Entry 1VYW (X-ray diffraction, 2.30 A resolution); this record covers chains A and B.

# Chain A
Name: Cell division protein kinase 2
From: Homo sapiens
Notes: EC 2.7.1.37
UniProt: P24941 (CDK2_HUMAN); residues 1-298 here = UniProt positions 1-298
Chain sequence (309 residues; each row starts with the number of its first residue; numbers below 1 keep their minus sign (Gly-4 is residue -4)):
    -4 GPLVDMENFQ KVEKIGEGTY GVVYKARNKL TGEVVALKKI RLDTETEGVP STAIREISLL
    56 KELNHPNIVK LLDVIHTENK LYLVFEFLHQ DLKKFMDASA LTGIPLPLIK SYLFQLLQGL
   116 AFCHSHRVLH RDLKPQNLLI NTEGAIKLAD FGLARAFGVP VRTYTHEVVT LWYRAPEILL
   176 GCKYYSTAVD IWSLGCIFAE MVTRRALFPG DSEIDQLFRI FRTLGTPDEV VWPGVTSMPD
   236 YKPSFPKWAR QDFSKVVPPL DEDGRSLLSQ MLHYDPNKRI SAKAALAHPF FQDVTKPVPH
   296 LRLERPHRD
Not modelled in the structure: -4, 299-304
Residues lining bound ligands: pnu-292137 inhibitor (292; N-(3-cyclopropyl-1H-pyrazol-5-yl)-2-(2-naphthyl)acetamide): Glu8, Lys9, Ile10, Val18, Ala31, Phe80, Glu81, Phe82, Leu83, His84, Gln85, Asp86, Lys89, Leu134, Ala144
Curated features (UniProtKB/Swiss-Prot):
  - active site: Asp127 (Proton acceptor)
  - binding site (ATP): Ile10 to Val18, Lys33, Glu81 to Leu83, Asp86, Lys129 to Asn132, Asp145
  - binding site (Mg(2+)): Asn132, Asp145
  - site (CDK7 binding): Lys9, Lys88, Lys89, Leu166
  - modified residue: Met1 (N-acetylmethionine), Lys6 (N6-acetyllysine), Thr14 (Phosphothreonine), Tyr15 (Phosphotyrosine), Tyr19 (Phosphotyrosine), Thr160 (Phosphothreonine)
  - natural variant: Pro45 (P45L: In a glioblastoma multiforme sample)
  - mutagenesis: Lys9 (K9F: Reduced phosphorylation by CAK), Thr14 (T14A: 2-fold increase in activity), Tyr15 (Y15F: 2-fold increase in activity), Lys88 to Lys89 (Reduced phosphorylation by CAK), Thr160 (T160A: Abolishes activity), Leu166 (L166R: Reduced phosphorylation by CAK and reduced kinase activity)

# Chain B
Name: Cyclin A2
From: Homo sapiens
Notes: fragment: c-terminal portion, residues 174-432
UniProt: P20248 (CGA2_HUMAN); residue numbers follow UniProt; this construct covers 174-432
Chain sequence (265 residues; numbered 168 to 432; the number before each row is that of its first residue):
   168 GPLGSNEVPD YHEDIHTYLR EMEVKCKPKV GYMKKQPDIT NSMRAILVDW LVEVGEEYKL
   228 QNETLHLAVN YIDRFLSSMS VLRGKLQLVG TAAMLLASKF EEIYPPEVAE FVYITDDTYT
   288 KKQVLRMEHL VLKVLTFDLA APTVNQFLTQ YFLHQQPANC KVESLAMFLG ELSLIDADPY
   348 LKYLPSVIAG AAFHLALYTV TGQSWPESLI RKTGYTLESL KPCLMDLHQT YLKAPQHAQQ
   408 SIREKYKNSK YHGVSLLNPP ETLNL
Not modelled in the structure: 168-174

# How chain A and chain B interact
Residue-residue contacts - 68 pairs, chain A then chain B:
  Thr41(A) - Val275(B)
  Thr41(A) - Lys288(B)  hydrogen bond (backbone-side chain)
  Thr41(A) - Leu292(B)
  Glu42(A) - Lys266(B)  hydrogen bond (backbone-side chain)
  Glu42(A) - Glu274(B)
  Glu42(A) - Val275(B)  hydrogen bond (side chain-backbone)
  Glu42(A) - Leu292(B)
  Gly43(A) - Lys266(B)
  Gly43(A) - Leu292(B)
  Gly43(A) - Glu295(B)
  Val44(A) - Lys266(B)  hydrogen bond (backbone-side chain)
  Val44(A) - Glu295(B)  hydrogen bond (backbone-side chain)
  Val44(A) - Leu299(B)  hydrophobic
  Ser46(A) - Lys266(B)
  Ser46(A) - Pro272(B)
  Ile49(A) - Leu263(B)  hydrophobic
  Ile49(A) - Leu299(B)  hydrophobic
  Ile49(A) - Leu306(B)  hydrophobic
  Arg50(A) - Lys266(B)  hydrogen bond (side chain-backbone)
  Arg50(A) - Phe267(B)  hydrogen bond (side chain-backbone)
  Arg50(A) - Glu269(B)
  Ile52(A) - Phe304(B)  hydrophobic
  Ser53(A) - Phe267(B)
  Ser53(A) - Phe304(B)
  Ser53(A) - Leu306(B)
  Leu54(A) - Ala307(B)  hydrophobic
  Lys56(A) - Thr303(B)  hydrogen bond (side chain-backbone)
  Lys56(A) - Phe304(B)
  Lys56(A) - Asp305(B)  salt bridge
  Glu57(A) - Tyr185(B)  hydrogen bond
  Glu57(A) - Ala307(B)
  Val69(A) - Phe304(B)  hydrophobic
  His71(A) - His296(B)  hydrogen bond
  Thr72(A) - His296(B)
  Glu73(A) - Arg293(B)  salt bridge
  His119(A) - Tyr178(B)
  His119(A) - Ile182(B)
  Ser120(A) - Tyr178(B)
  Ser120(A) - Asp181(B)
  Ser120(A) - Ile182(B)
  His121(A) - Tyr185(B)
  Arg122(A) - Ile182(B)
  Arg122(A) - Tyr185(B)
  Arg122(A) - Ala307(B)  hydrogen bond (side chain-backbone)
  Arg150(A) - Phe267(B)
  Arg150(A) - Glu268(B)  hydrogen bond (side chain-backbone)
  Arg150(A) - Glu269(B)  hydrogen bond (side chain-backbone)
  Arg150(A) - Ile270(B)
  Phe152(A) - Ile182(B)  hydrophobic
  Gly153(A) - Gln313(B)
  Gly153(A) - Thr316(B)
  Gly153(A) - Gln317(B)  hydrogen bond (backbone-side chain)
  Val154(A) - Glu268(B)
  Val154(A) - Asn312(B)
  Val154(A) - Thr316(B)
  Pro155(A) - Thr316(B)
  Arg157(A) - Gln228(B)  hydrogen bond
  Arg157(A) - Ile270(B)
  Thr158(A) - Ile270(B)
  Tyr159(A) - Ile270(B)  hydrophobic
  Tyr159(A) - Tyr271(B)
  Glu162(A) - Ile270(B)
  Ser276(A) - Asp177(B)  hydrogen bond
  Ser276(A) - Tyr178(B)
  Ala277(A) - Tyr178(B)  hydrogen bond (backbone-side chain)
  Lys278(A) - Asp177(B)  salt bridge
  Lys278(A) - Tyr178(B)  hydrogen bond (backbone-side chain)
  Lys278(A) - Asp181(B)  salt bridge
Interface residues without a listed pair, chain A (36 interface residues in all): Leu76, Ala116, Ala151, Thr182
Interface residues without a listed pair, chain B (35 interface residues in all): Leu186, Met189, Glu230, Ala276

# Overview
36 residues of chain A face 35 of chain B across their interface; the contacts include 18 hydrogen bonds and 4
salt bridges. Among the polar pairs are Lys56(A)-Asp305(B), Glu73(A)-Arg293(B) and Lys278(A)-Asp177(B). Bound
to chain A: pnu-292137 inhibitor.
Chain A is Cell division protein kinase 2 and chain B is Cyclin A2, both from Homo sapiens; the structure,
Structure of CDK2/Cyclin A with PNU-292137, was determined by X-ray diffraction, deposited together with 1VYZ.
